Entry 1M18 (X-ray diffraction, 2.45 A resolution); this record covers chains E and F of the 10 polymer chains in the assembly.

[Chain E]
Protein: Histone H3.2
Organism: Xenopus laevis
UniProtKB: P02302 (H32_XENLA); residues 601-735 here correspond to UniProt positions 1-135 (UniProt number = residue number - 600)
Amino-acid sequence (135 residues; each row starts with the number of its first residue):
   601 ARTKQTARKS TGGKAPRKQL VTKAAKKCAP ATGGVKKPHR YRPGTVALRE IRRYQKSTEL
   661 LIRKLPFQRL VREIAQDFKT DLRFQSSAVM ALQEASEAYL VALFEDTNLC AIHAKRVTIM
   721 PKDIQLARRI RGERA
Disordered / not traced: 601-636
UniProt features mapped onto this chain:
  - modified residue: Lys637 (N6-(2-hydroxyisobutyryl)lysine)

[Chain F]
Protein: Histone H4
Organism: Xenopus laevis
UniProtKB: P02304 (H4_HUMAN); residues 201-302 here correspond to UniProt positions 1-102 (UniProt number = residue number - 200)
Amino-acid sequence (102 residues; each row starts with the number of its first residue):
   201 SGRGKGGKGL GKGGAKRHRK VLRDNIQGIT KPAIRRLARR GGVKRISGLI YEETRGVLKV
   261 FLENVIRDAV TYTEHAKRKT VTAMDVVYAL KRQGRTLYGF GG
Disordered / not traced: 201-219

[How chain E and chain F interact]
Pairs across the interface (102; chain E residue first):
  Gly644(E) with Lys244(F)
  Ala647(E) with Arg239(F); Lys244(F)
  Glu650(E) with Arg239(F), salt bridge
  Ile651(E) with Arg239(F); Gly242(F); Val243(F)
  Tyr654(E) with Arg236(F); Arg239(F); Arg240(F), hydrogen bond (backbone-side chain)
  Gln655(E) with Arg240(F); Gly242(F)
  Ser657(E) with Arg240(F), hydrogen bond (backbone-side chain)
  Thr658(E) with Arg240(F)
  Glu659(E) with Arg240(F), hydrogen bond (backbone-side chain)
  Leu661(E) with Ala233(F); Arg236(F), hydrogen bond (backbone-side chain); Leu237(F); Arg240(F)
  Ile662(E) with Ile229(F), hydrophobic
  Arg663(E) with Arg236(F)
  Pro666(E) with Gly228(F)
  Arg669(E) with Asn225(F)
  Leu670(E) with Asn225(F); Ile226(F); Ile229(F), hydrophobic; Leu262(F), hydrophobic
  Arg672(E) with Leu222(F)
  Glu673(E) with Leu222(F); Arg223(F); Asp224(F), hydrogen bond (side chain-backbone); Asn225(F), hydrogen bond
  Ile674(E) with Leu262(F), hydrophobic; Glu263(F); Ile266(F), hydrophobic
  Ala675(E) with Ile266(F), hydrophobic
  Gln676(E) with Leu222(F)
  Phe678(E) with Glu263(F); Arg267(F)
  Lys679(E) with Glu274(F)
  Asp681(E) with Lys279(F)
  Leu682(E) with Val270(F), hydrophobic; Lys279(F)
  Arg683(E) with Lys279(F), hydrogen bond (backbone-backbone); Thr280(F); Val281(F), hydrogen bond (backbone-backbone)
  Phe684(E) with Val281(F), hydrophobic
  Gln685(E) with Val281(F), hydrogen bond (backbone-backbone); Thr282(F); Ala283(F), hydrogen bond (side chain-backbone)
  Ser687(E) with Ala283(F); Phe300(F)
  Ala688(E) with Val281(F); Thr282(F); Ala283(F); Val286(F)
  Met690(E) with Phe300(F), hydrophobic
  Ala691(E) with Val286(F), hydrophobic; Leu297(F); Phe300(F)
  Leu692(E) with Val265(F), hydrophobic; Val286(F), hydrophobic
  Glu694(E) with Phe300(F)
  Ala695(E) with Leu290(F), hydrophobic
  Ser696(E) with Leu258(F); Phe261(F); Leu262(F)
  Glu697(E) with Leu237(F)
  Tyr699(E) with Val257(F); Phe261(F), hydrophobic; Arg295(F)
  Leu700(E) with Leu237(F), hydrophobic
  Val701(E) with Leu237(F), hydrophobic; Arg240(F); Gly241(F)
  Leu703(E) with Val257(F), hydrophobic
  Phe704(E) with Ile234(F), hydrophobic; Leu237(F); Ala238(F), hydrophobic; Val243(F); Thr254(F)
  Glu705(E) with Gly241(F)
  Asn708(E) with Gly242(F), hydrogen bond (side chain-backbone); Val243(F)
  Val717(E) with Arg245(F)
  Thr718(E) with Arg245(F), hydrogen bond; Ile246(F); Ser247(F)
  Ile719(E) with Val243(F), hydrophobic; Arg245(F), hydrogen bond (backbone-backbone); Ser247(F), hydrogen bond (backbone-backbone); Ile250(F)
  Met720(E) with Ser247(F); Ile250(F)
  Pro721(E) with Ser247(F); Leu249(F), hydrophobic; Ile250(F); Glu253(F)
  Ile724(E) with Ile250(F), hydrophobic; Glu253(F)
  Gln725(E) with Glu253(F), hydrogen bond
  Arg728(E) with Val257(F)
Interface residues without a listed pair, chain E (55 interface residues in all): Leu648, Phe667, Val671, Ala698
Interface residues without a listed pair, chain F (47 interface residues in all): Lys259, Thr273

[Overview]
Chain E and chain F form an interface of 55 and 47 residues respectively, with 15 hydrogen bonds and 1 salt
bridge. Polar contacts include Glu650(E)-Arg239(F), Tyr654(E)-Arg240(F) and Ser657(E)-Arg240(F).
Here chain E is Histone H3.2 and chain F is Histone H4, both from Xenopus laevis. Entry 1M18 (Ligand binding
alters the structure and dynamics of nucleosomal DNA) was determined by X-ray diffraction, deposited together
with 1M19 and 1M1A.
